Entry 9CQP (electron microscopy, 2.78 A resolution); this record covers chains C and D of the 4 polymer chains in the assembly.

[Chain C]
Molecule: Hemoglobin subunit alpha
Organism: Homo sapiens
Reference sequence: P69905 (HBA_HUMAN); residues 1-140 here correspond to UniProt positions 2-141 (UniProt number = residue number + 1)
Chain sequence (140 residues; numbered 1 to 140; the number before each row is that of its first residue):
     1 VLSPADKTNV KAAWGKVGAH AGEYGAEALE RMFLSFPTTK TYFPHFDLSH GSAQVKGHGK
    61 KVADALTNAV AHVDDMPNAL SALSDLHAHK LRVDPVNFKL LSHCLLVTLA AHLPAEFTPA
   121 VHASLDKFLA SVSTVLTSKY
Ion coordination: heme Fe near His-87 (its only coordinating residue here)
Small-molecule neighbours: heme (HEM): Met-32, Thr-39, Tyr-42, Phe-43, His-45, Phe-46, His-58, Lys-61, Val-62, Ala-65, Leu-66, Leu-83, Leu-86, His-87, Leu-91, Val-93, Asn-97, Phe-98, Leu-101, Val-132, Leu-136
Curated features (UniProtKB/Swiss-Prot):
  - binding site (O2): His-58
  - binding site (heme b): His-87
  - site: Thr-8, Asn-9 (Microbial infection: Cleavage), Lys-11 (Not glycated), Ala-13, Trp-14 (Microbial infection: Cleavage), Tyr-24, Gly-25 (Microbial infection: Cleavage), Leu-29, Glu-30 (Microbial infection: Cleavage), His-45, Phe-46 (Microbial infection: Cleavage), Asp-47, Leu-48 (Microbial infection: Cleavage), Ser-52, Ala-53 (Microbial infection: Cleavage), Val-55, Lys-56 (Microbial infection: Cleavage), Lys-56 (Not glycated), Gly-59, Lys-60 (Microbial infection: Cleavage), Lys-60 (Not glycated), Lys-90 (Not glycated), Leu-91, Arg-92 (Microbial infection: Cleavage), Lys-99 (Not glycated), Leu-106, Val-107 (Microbial infection: Cleavage), Thr-108, Leu-109 (Microbial infection: Cleavage), Val-121, His-122 (Microbial infection: Cleavage), Ser-133, Thr-134 (Microbial infection: Cleavage)
  - modified residue: Ser-3 (Phosphoserine), Lys-7 (N6-succinyllysine), Thr-8 (Phosphothreonine), Lys-11 (N6-succinyllysine), Lys-16 (N6-acetyllysine), Tyr-24 (Phosphotyrosine), Ser-35 (Phosphoserine), Lys-40 (N6-succinyllysine), Ser-49 (Phosphoserine), Ser-102 (Phosphoserine), Thr-108 (Phosphothreonine), Ser-124 (Phosphoserine), Ser-131 (Phosphoserine), Thr-134 (Phosphothreonine), Thr-137 (Phosphothreonine), Ser-138 (Phosphoserine)
  - glycosylation (N-linked (Glc) (glycation) lysine): Lys-7, Lys-16, Lys-40, Lys-61

[Chain D]
Molecule: Hemoglobin subunit beta
Organism: Homo sapiens
Notes: fragment: Hb_alpha
Reference sequence: P68871 (HBB_HUMAN); residues 1-146 here correspond to UniProt positions 2-147 (UniProt number = residue number + 1)
Chain sequence (146 residues; each row starts with the number of its first residue):
     1 VHLTPEEKSA VTALWGKVNV DEVGGEALGR LLVVYPWTQR FFESFGDLST PDAVMGNPKV
    61 KAHGKKVLGA FSDGLAHLDN LKGTFATLSE LHCDKLHVDP ENFRLLGNVL VCVLAHHFGK
   121 EFTPPVQAAY QKVVAGVANA LAHKYH
Unresolved in the structure: 144-146
Ion coordination: heme Fe near His-92 (its only coordinating residue here)
Small-molecule neighbours: heme (HEM): Leu-31, Thr-38, Phe-41, Phe-42, Phe-45, His-63, Lys-66, Val-67, Ala-70, Phe-71, Leu-88, Leu-91, His-92, Leu-96, Val-98, Asn-102, Phe-103, Leu-106, Val-137, Leu-141
Curated features (UniProtKB/Swiss-Prot):
  - binding site ((2R)-2,3-bisphosphoglycerate): Val-1, His-2, Lys-82, His-143
  - binding site (heme b): His-63, His-92
  - site: Glu-7, Lys-8 (Microbial infection: Cleavage), Gly-25, Glu-26 (Microbial infection: Cleavage), Gly-29, Arg-30 (Microbial infection: Cleavage), Tyr-35, Pro-36 (Microbial infection: Cleavage), Trp-37, Thr-38 (Microbial infection: Cleavage), Phe-45, Gly-46 (Microbial infection: Cleavage), Asp-52, Ala-53 (Microbial infection: Cleavage), Gly-56, Asn-57 (Microbial infection: Cleavage), Lys-59 (Not glycated), Phe-71, Ser-72 (Microbial infection: Cleavage), Gly-74, Leu-75 (Microbial infection: Cleavage), Lys-82 (Not glycated), Thr-84, Phe-85 (Microbial infection: Cleavage), His-92, Cys-93 (Microbial infection: Cleavage), Lys-95 (Not glycated), Arg-104, Leu-105 (Microbial infection: Cleavage), Leu-110, Val-111 (Microbial infection: Cleavage), Gly-119, Lys-120 (Microbial infection: Cleavage), Phe-122, Thr-123 (Microbial infection: Cleavage), Ala-128, Ala-129 (Microbial infection: Cleavage) and 2 more in UniProt
  - modified residue: Val-1 (N-acetylvaline), Ser-9 (Phosphoserine), Thr-12 (Phosphothreonine), Ser-44 (Phosphoserine), Thr-50 (Phosphothreonine), Lys-59 (N6-acetyllysine), Lys-82 (N6-acetyllysine), Thr-87 (Phosphothreonine), Cys-93 (S-nitrosocysteine), Lys-144 (N6-acetyllysine)
  - glycosylation: Val-1 (N-linked (Glc) (glycation) valine), Lys-8 (N-linked (Glc) (glycation) lysine), Lys-17 (N-linked (Glc) (glycation) lysine), Lys-66 (N-linked (Glc) (glycation) lysine), Lys-120 (N-linked (Glc) (glycation) lysine), Lys-144 (N-linked (Glc) (glycation) lysine)

[Chain C / chain D interface]
Residue-residue contacts (32; chain C residue first):
  Arg-31(C) / Phe-122(D)  hydrogen bond (side chain-backbone)
  Arg-31(C) / Pro-124(D)
  Arg-31(C) / Gln-127(D)  hydrogen bond
  Leu-34(C) / Pro-124(D)  hydrophobic
  Leu-34(C) / Pro-125(D)
  Leu-34(C) / Ala-128(D)
  Ser-35(C) / Ala-128(D)
  Phe-36(C) / Gln-131(D)
  His-103(C) / Asn-108(D)
  His-103(C) / Cys-112(D)
  His-103(C) / Gln-131(D)  hydrogen bond
  Val-107(C) / Cys-112(D)  hydrophobic
  Val-107(C) / Ala-115(D)  hydrophobic
  Val-107(C) / Gln-127(D)
  Ala-110(C) / Cys-112(D)
  Ala-110(C) / His-116(D)
  Ala-111(C) / Ala-115(D)
  Ala-111(C) / Gly-119(D)
  Ala-111(C) / Lys-120(D)  hydrogen bond (backbone-side chain)
  His-112(C) / Lys-120(D)
  Pro-114(C) / His-116(D)  hydrogen bond (backbone-side chain)
  Phe-117(C) / Arg-30(D)  hydrogen bond (backbone-side chain)
  Phe-117(C) / His-116(D)  hydrogen bond (backbone-side chain)
  Thr-118(C) / Arg-30(D)
  Pro-119(C) / Arg-30(D)
  Pro-119(C) / Val-33(D)
  Pro-119(C) / Met-55(D)  hydrophobic
  His-122(C) / Arg-30(D)  hydrogen bond
  His-122(C) / Val-34(D)
  Ala-123(C) / Val-34(D)  hydrophobic
  Asp-126(C) / Val-34(D)
  Asp-126(C) / Tyr-35(D)
Also at the interface, not in a pair above, chain C (20 interface residues in all): Glu-30, Cys-104, Leu-106, Leu-113
Also at the interface, not in a pair above, chain D (19 interface residues in all): Val-111, Thr-123

[Summary]
20 residues of chain C face 19 of chain D across their interface; the contacts include 8 hydrogen bonds. Polar
contacts include Arg-31(C)/Phe-122(D), Arg-31(C)/Gln-127(D) and His-103(C)/Gln-131(D). Chain C binds heme.
Chain D binds heme.
Here chain C is Hemoglobin subunit alpha and chain D is Hemoglobin subunit beta, both from Homo sapiens. Entry
9CQP (Human metHb (C2 symmetry) obtained using the SPT Labtech chameleon) was determined by electron
microscopy (same publication as 9CQM, 9CQN, 9CQO, 9CQQ, 9CQR, 9CQS and 12 further entries).
